PDB entry 5AWV | X-ray diffraction, 1.93 A resolution | chains A and B of the 12 polymer chains in the assembly

[Chain A (and B)]
Protein: Putative hexose oxidase
Source organism: Nonomuraea sp. ATCC 39727
Notes: chain B of this document is another copy of the same molecule, construct and numbering; everything in this record applies to it too
UniProt: Q7WZ62 (Q7WZ62_9ACTN); numbering as in UniProt (aligned over 1-523)
Sequence (523 residues; row label = number of the first residue in the row):
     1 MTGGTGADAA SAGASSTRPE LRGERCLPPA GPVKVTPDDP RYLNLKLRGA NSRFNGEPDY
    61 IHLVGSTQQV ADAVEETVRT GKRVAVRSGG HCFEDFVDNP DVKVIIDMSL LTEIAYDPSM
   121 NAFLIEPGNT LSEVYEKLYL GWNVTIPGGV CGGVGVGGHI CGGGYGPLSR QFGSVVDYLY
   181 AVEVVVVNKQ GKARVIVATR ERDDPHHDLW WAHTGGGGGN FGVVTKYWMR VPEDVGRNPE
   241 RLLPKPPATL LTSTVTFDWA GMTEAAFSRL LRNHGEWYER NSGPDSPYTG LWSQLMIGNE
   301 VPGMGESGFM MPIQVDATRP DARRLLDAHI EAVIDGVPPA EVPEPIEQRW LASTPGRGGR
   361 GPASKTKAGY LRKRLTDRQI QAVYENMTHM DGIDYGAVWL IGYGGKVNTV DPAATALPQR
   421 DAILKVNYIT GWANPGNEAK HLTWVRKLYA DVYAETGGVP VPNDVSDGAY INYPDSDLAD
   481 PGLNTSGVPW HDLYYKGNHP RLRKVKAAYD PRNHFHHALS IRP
Not modelled in the structure: 1-25
Glycans and other covalent adducts: flavin-adenine dinucleotide (FAD) linked to H91, C151
Residues lining bound ligands:
  - FAD (flavin-adenine dinucleotide): A50, V86, R87, S88, G89, G90, C92, F93, F96, V97, M108, P127, G149, V150, V154, G155, G157, G158, H159, G164, Y165, G218, G219, G222, V223, V224, Y470, N472, Y473, H517
  - alpha-D-mannopyranose (MAN): E264, Q381, E385
  - 2-amino-2-deoxy-beta-D-glucopyranuronic acid / 8-methylnonanoic acid, molecule 1: F93, M304, P362, S364, T366, D394, Y395, W399, I401, N427, I429, G431, W432, A433, Y473
  - 2-amino-2-deoxy-beta-D-glucopyranuronic acid / 8-methylnonanoic acid, molecule 2: E264, A265, S268, R269
  - N-acetylglucosamine (NAG; 2-acetamido-2-deoxy-beta-D-glucopyranose): R357, G358, G359, R360, G361, P362

[How chain A and chain B interact]
Contacting residue pairs (52; chain A residue first):
  C26(A) with C26(B), disulfide
  L27(A) with E113(B); A115(B), hydrophobic; D117(B); L124(B), hydrophobic
  P28(A) with P118(B), hydrophobic
  A30(A) with W142(B), hydrophobic
  V33(A) with G141(B)
  P40(A) with Y139(B), hydrogen bond (backbone-side chain); A248(B), hydrophobic
  R41(A) with Y139(B); L140(B), hydrogen bond (side chain-backbone); G141(B); W142(B); N143(B)
  L43(A) with R349(B)
  N44(A) with Y139(B); R349(B), hydrogen bond; W350(B), hydrogen bond (side chain-backbone); L351(B), hydrogen bond (side chain-backbone); A352(B)
  L45(A) with L140(B), hydrophobic
  L47(A) with R349(B)
  L63(A) with L140(B)
  S109(A) with L140(B)
  L110(A) with K137(B)
  E113(A) with L27(B)
  A115(A) with L27(B), hydrophobic
  Y116(A) with L27(B)
  D117(A) with L27(B)
  P118(A) with P28(B)
  L124(A) with L27(B), hydrophobic
  K137(A) with L110(B)
  Y139(A) with P40(B), hydrogen bond (side chain-backbone); R41(B), hydrogen bond (backbone-side chain); N44(B)
  L140(A) with V33(B); R41(B), hydrogen bond (backbone-side chain); L63(B)
  G141(A) with V33(B); R41(B)
  W142(A) with A30(B), hydrophobic; R41(B)
  N143(A) with R41(B)
  A248(A) with P40(B), hydrophobic
  R349(A) with L43(B); N44(B), hydrogen bond; L47(B)
  W350(A) with N44(B), hydrogen bond (backbone-side chain)
  L351(A) with N44(B)
  A352(A) with N44(B)
  G358(A) with T354(B), hydrogen bond (backbone-side chain)
Interface residues without a listed pair, chain A (33 interface residues in all): E240
Interface residues without a listed pair, chain B (32 interface residues in all): L45, S109, Y116
Disulfides between the chains: C26(A)-C26(B)

[In short]
The interface between chain A and chain B involves 33 residues on one side and 32 on the other; the contacts
include 1 disulfide bond and 11 hydrogen bonds. Among the polar pairs are P40(A)-Y139(B), R41(A)-L140(B) and
N44(A)-R349(B).
Both chains are Putative hexose oxidase (Nonomuraea sp. ATCC 39727). Entry 5AWV (Crystal structure of
glycopeptide hexose oxidase DBV29 complexed with teicoplanin) was determined by X-ray diffraction, deposited
together with 2WDW.
